PDB entry 1ABW | X-ray diffraction, 2.00 A resolution | chains A and D of the 3 polymer chains in the assembly

[Chain A]
Molecule: Hemoglobin-based blood substitute
Organism: Homo sapiens
Notes: engineered mutation(s): CHAIN A IS COMPOSED OF TWO COPIES OF HEMOGLOBIN ALPHA CHAIN JOINED BY AN ADDITIONAL RESIDUE, GLY 142
Reference sequence: P69905 (HBA_HUMAN); residues 143-283 here correspond to UniProt positions 1-141 (UniProt number = residue number - 142)
Chain sequence (283 residues; each row starts with the number of its first residue):
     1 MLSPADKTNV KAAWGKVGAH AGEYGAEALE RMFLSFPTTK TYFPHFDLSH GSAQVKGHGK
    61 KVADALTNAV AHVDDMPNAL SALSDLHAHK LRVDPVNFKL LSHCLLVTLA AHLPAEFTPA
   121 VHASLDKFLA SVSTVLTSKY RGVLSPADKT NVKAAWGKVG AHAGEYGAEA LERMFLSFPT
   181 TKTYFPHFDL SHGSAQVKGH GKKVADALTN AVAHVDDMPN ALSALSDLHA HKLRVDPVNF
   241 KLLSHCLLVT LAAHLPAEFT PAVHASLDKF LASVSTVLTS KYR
UniProt features mapped onto this chain:
  - site: K203 (Not glycated)
Bound ions: heme Fe site 1 near H87 (its only coordinating residue here); heme Fe site 2 near H229 (its only coordinating residue here)
Ligand contacts:
  - heme (HEM), molecule 1: M32, T39, Y42, F43, H45, F46, H58, K61, V62, A65, L66, L83, L86, H87, L91, V93, N97, F98, L101, V132, S133, L136
  - heme (HEM), molecule 2: M174, T181, Y184, F185, H187, F188, H200, K203, V204, A207, L208, L225, L228, H229, L233, V235, N239, F240, L243, V274, L278
  - leucine / methionine: S138, R141, G142, V143, L144, S145, P146, D148, K149, V215, M218, S266, K269, F270, A272, S273

[Chain D]
Molecule: Hemoglobin-based blood substitute
Organism: Homo sapiens
Notes: engineered mutation(s): CHAIN A IS COMPOSED OF TWO COPIES OF HEMOGLOBIN ALPHA CHAIN JOINED BY AN ADDITIONAL RESIDUE, GLY 142
Reference sequence: P68871 (HBB_HUMAN); residues 2-146 here = UniProt positions 2-146
Chain sequence (146 residues; each row starts with the number of its first residue):
     1 MHLTPEEKSA VTALWGKVNV DEVGGEALGR LLVVYPWTQR FFESFGDLST PDAVMGNPKV
    61 KAHGKKVLGA FSDGLAHLDN LKGTFATLSE LHCDKLHVDP ENFRLLGKVL VCVLAHHFGK
   121 EFTPPVQAAY QKVVAGVANA LAHKYH
Differences from the reference sequence: conflict K108 (Asn in P68871)
Bound ions: heme Fe near H92 (its only coordinating residue here)
Ligand contacts: heme (HEM): L31, T38, F41, F42, F45, H63, K66, V67, A70, F71, F85, L88, L91, H92, L96, V98, N102, F103, L106, L141

[Chain A / chain D interface]
Contacting residue pairs - 65 pairs, chain A then chain D:
  P37(A) with H146(D)
  T38(A) with P100(D)
  K40(A) with H146(D), hydrogen bond (side chain-backbone)
  T41(A) with H97(D); D99(D); Y145(D)
  Y42(A) with R40(D); D99(D), hydrogen bond
  P44(A) with H97(D)
  L91(A) with R40(D), hydrogen bond (backbone-side chain)
  R92(A) with W37(D); Q39(D); R40(D), hydrogen bond (backbone-side chain); E43(D), salt bridge
  D94(A) with W37(D), hydrogen bond; D99(D); E101(D); L105(D)
  P95(A) with W37(D)
  V96(A) with E101(D)
  N97(A) with D99(D), hydrogen bond
  Y140(A) with P36(D); W37(D), hydrophobic
  R141(A) with V34(D), hydrogen bond (side chain-backbone); Y35(D); P36(D); W37(D)
  R173(A) with F122(D), hydrogen bond (side chain-backbone); T123(D); P124(D); Q127(D), hydrogen bond
  L176(A) with P124(D), hydrophobic; P125(D); A128(D)
  S177(A) with Q127(D); A128(D); Q131(D)
  F178(A) with Q131(D)
  H245(A) with K108(D); V111(D); Q131(D), hydrogen bond
  C246(A) with Q127(D)
  V249(A) with V111(D), hydrophobic; A115(D); Q127(D)
  A252(A) with C112(D); A115(D); H116(D)
  A253(A) with A115(D); G119(D); K120(D)
  L255(A) with H116(D)
  P256(A) with H116(D), hydrogen bond (backbone-side chain)
  F259(A) with R30(D), hydrogen bond (backbone-side chain); H116(D)
  T260(A) with R30(D)
  P261(A) with R30(D); V33(D); M55(D), hydrophobic
  H264(A) with R30(D), hydrogen bond; V34(D); C112(D)
  A265(A) with V34(D), hydrophobic
  D268(A) with V34(D); Y35(D), hydrogen bond
Interface residues without a listed pair, chain A (35 interface residues in all): E169, E172, L248, A262
Interface residues without a listed pair, chain D (35 interface residues in all): E26, P51, V98, V109

[Overview]
Chain A and chain D each contribute 35 residues to their interface, with 14 hydrogen bonds and 1 salt bridge.
Polar contacts include R92(A)-E43(D), K40(A)-H146(D) and Y42(A)-D99(D). Bound to chain A: leucine / methionine
and heme. Ligands of chain D: heme.
Here chain A is Hemoglobin-based blood substitute and chain D is Hemoglobin-based blood substitute, both from
Homo sapiens. Entry 1ABW (Deoxy RHB1.1 (recombinant hemoglobin)) was determined by X-ray diffraction,
deposited together with 1ABY.
